PDB entry 9C3A | electron microscopy, 3.10 A resolution | chains G and O of the 19 polymer chains in the assembly

# Chain G
Molecule: Major capsid protein
From: Shigella phage Sf14
Reference sequence: A0A2K9VK95 (A0A2K9VK95_9CAUD); residues 1-367 here = UniProt positions 1-367
Sequence (367 residues; each row starts with the number of its first residue):
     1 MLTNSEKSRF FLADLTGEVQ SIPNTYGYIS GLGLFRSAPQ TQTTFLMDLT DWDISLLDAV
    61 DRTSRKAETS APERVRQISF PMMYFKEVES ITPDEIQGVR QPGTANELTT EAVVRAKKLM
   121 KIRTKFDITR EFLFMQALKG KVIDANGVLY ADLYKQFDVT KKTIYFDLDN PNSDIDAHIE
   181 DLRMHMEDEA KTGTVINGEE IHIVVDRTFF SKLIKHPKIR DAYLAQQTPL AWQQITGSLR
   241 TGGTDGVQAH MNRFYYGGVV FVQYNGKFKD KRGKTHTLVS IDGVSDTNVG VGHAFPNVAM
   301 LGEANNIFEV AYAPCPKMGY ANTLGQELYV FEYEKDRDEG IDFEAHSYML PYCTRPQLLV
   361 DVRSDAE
Not modelled in the structure: 1

# Chain O
Molecule: Putative structural protein
From: Shigella phage Sf14
Reference sequence: A0A2K9VKC2 (A0A2K9VKC2_9CAUD); numbering as in UniProt (aligned over 1-125)
Sequence (125 residues; each row starts with the number of its first residue):
     1 MAYQGFTKLG EREPLNDIIL WEEITPTGHS RKEYAPVAST EYRVGEVLKA DGSKVAAGQE
    61 AQADSVCIVN FYADLQLSYH GQLKVVGIYR DAELKDLLKL ESGVDAAAVK SALKAKGIDF
   121 VPTGL
Not modelled in the structure: 1

# Chain G / chain O interface
Contacting residue pairs - 19 pairs, chain G then chain O:
  Asp-61(G) / Glu-33(O)
  Asp-61(G) / Gln-82(O)  hydrogen bond
  Asp-61(G) / Lys-84(O)
  Arg-62(G) / His-80(O)
  Arg-62(G) / Gln-82(O)
  Thr-63(G) / Arg-31(O)  hydrogen bond (backbone-side chain)
  Thr-63(G) / Ile-68(O)
  Thr-63(G) / Val-69(O)
  Thr-63(G) / Val-86(O)
  Ser-64(G) / Arg-31(O)
  Ser-64(G) / Glu-33(O)  hydrogen bond
  Ser-64(G) / Val-86(O)
  Arg-65(G) / Pro-26(O)
  Arg-65(G) / Thr-27(O)
  Arg-65(G) / Gly-28(O)  hydrogen bond (backbone-backbone)
  Arg-65(G) / Arg-31(O)
  Lys-66(G) / Gly-28(O)  hydrogen bond (side chain-backbone)
  Lys-66(G) / Arg-31(O)  hydrogen bond (side chain-backbone)
  Lys-66(G) / Glu-33(O)

# Overview
6 residues of chain G and 11 residues of chain O are in contact, with 6 hydrogen bonds. Polar contacts include
Asp-61(G)/Gln-82(O), Thr-63(G)/Arg-31(O) and Ser-64(G)/Glu-33(O).
Chain G is Major capsid protein and chain O is Putative structural protein, both from Shigella phage Sf14; the
structure, Bacteriophage Sf14 Capsid Empty Icosahedral reconstruction, was determined by electron microscopy,
deposited together with 9C2D, 9C39 and 9C3B.
